Entry 6CI9 (X-ray diffraction, 1.90 A resolution); this record covers chains A and D of the 4 polymer chains in the assembly.

Chain A (and D):
Molecule: 3-oxoacyl-[acyl-carrier-protein] reductase
Organism: Mycobacterium smegmatis (strain ATCC 700084 / mc(2)155)
Notes: EC 1.1.1.100; chain D of this document is another copy of the same molecule, construct and numbering; everything in this record applies to it too
UniProt: A0QP46 (A0QP46_MYCS2); numbering as in UniProt (aligned over 1-257)
Amino-acid sequence (259 residues; numbered -1 to 257; the number before each row is that of its first residue; numbers below 1 keep their minus sign (Ser-1 is residue -1)):
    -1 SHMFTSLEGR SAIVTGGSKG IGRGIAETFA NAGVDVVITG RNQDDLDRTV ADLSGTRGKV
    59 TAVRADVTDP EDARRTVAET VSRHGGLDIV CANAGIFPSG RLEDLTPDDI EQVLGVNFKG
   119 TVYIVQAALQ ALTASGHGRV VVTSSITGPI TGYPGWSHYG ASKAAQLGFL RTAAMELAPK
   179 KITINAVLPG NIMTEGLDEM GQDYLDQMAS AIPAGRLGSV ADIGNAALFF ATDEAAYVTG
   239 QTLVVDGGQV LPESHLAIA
Unresolved in the structure: 255-257 (chain D: fully traced)
Differences from the reference sequence: expression tag (-1 to 0)
Residues lining bound ligands:
  - 1-aminopropan-2-one (F3V): Phe95, Ser143, Ile144, Thr145, Trp154, Tyr157, Gly188, Asn189, Leu195, Tyr202
  - NADP (NAP; NADP nicotinamide-adenine-dinucleotide phosphate): Gly14, Gly15, Ser16, Lys17, Gly18, Ile19, Gly20, Gly38, Arg39, Asn40, Asp43, Ala63, Asp64, Val65, Thr66, Asn91, Ala92, Gly93, Ile94, Phe95, Val114, Thr141, Ser142, Ser143, Tyr157, Lys161, Pro187, Gly188, Asn189, Ile190, Thr192, Glu193, Gly194, Leu195

Chain A / chain D interface:
Contacting residue pairs (72):
  Pro68(A) - Pro105(D)  hydrophobic
  Arg99(A) - Glu174(D)
  Leu100(A) - Gln124(D)  hydrogen bond (backbone-side chain)
  Leu100(A) - Leu127(D)  hydrophobic
  Leu100(A) - Ala171(D)  hydrophobic
  Leu100(A) - Glu174(D)  hydrogen bond (backbone-side chain)
  Leu100(A) - Leu175(D)  hydrophobic
  Glu101(A) - Leu127(D)
  Leu103(A) - Gln124(D)  hydrogen bond (backbone-side chain)
  Pro105(A) - Tyr121(D)
  Ile108(A) - Phe116(D)  hydrophobic
  Ile108(A) - Val120(D)  hydrophobic
  Ile108(A) - Tyr121(D)  hydrophobic
  Glu109(A) - Glu109(D)
  Glu109(A) - Lys117(D)  salt bridge
  Leu112(A) - Phe116(D)  hydrophobic
  Phe116(A) - Ile108(D)  hydrophobic
  Phe116(A) - Leu112(D)  hydrophobic
  Phe116(A) - Ala159(D)  hydrophobic
  Lys117(A) - Glu109(D)  salt bridge
  Val120(A) - Ile108(D)  hydrophobic
  Tyr121(A) - Pro105(D)
  Tyr121(A) - Ile108(D)  hydrophobic
  Val123(A) - Leu100(D)  hydrophobic
  Gln124(A) - Leu100(D)  hydrogen bond (side chain-backbone)
  Gln124(A) - Leu103(D)  hydrogen bond (side chain-backbone)
  Leu127(A) - Glu101(D)
  Gly146(A) - Gly166(D)
  Gly146(A) - Arg169(D)  hydrogen bond (backbone-side chain)
  Pro147(A) - Arg169(D)
  Ile148(A) - Arg169(D)
  Gly150(A) - Arg169(D)
  Gly150(A) - Thr170(D)
  Gly150(A) - Met173(D)
  Tyr151(A) - Thr170(D)  hydrogen bond (backbone-side chain)
  Pro152(A) - Thr170(D)
  Pro152(A) - Met173(D)
  Pro152(A) - Glu174(D)
  Gly153(A) - Glu174(D)  hydrogen bond (backbone-side chain)
  Ser155(A) - Phe167(D)
  Ser155(A) - Thr170(D)
  Gly158(A) - Gly166(D)
  Ala159(A) - Phe116(D)  hydrophobic
  Ala159(A) - Ala163(D)
  Ala159(A) - Gly166(D)
  Ala159(A) - Phe167(D)
  Ala162(A) - Ala162(D)
  Ala162(A) - Gly166(D)
  Ala163(A) - Ala159(D)
  Ala163(A) - Ala163(D)  hydrophobic
  Gly166(A) - Gly146(D)
  Gly166(A) - Gly158(D)
  Gly166(A) - Ala159(D)
  Phe167(A) - Leu100(D)  hydrophobic
  Phe167(A) - Ser155(D)
  Phe167(A) - Ala159(D)
  Arg169(A) - Gly146(D)  hydrogen bond (side chain-backbone)
  Arg169(A) - Pro147(D)  hydrogen bond (side chain-backbone)
  Arg169(A) - Ile148(D)
  Arg169(A) - Thr149(D)
  Arg169(A) - Gly150(D)
  Thr170(A) - Gly150(D)
  Thr170(A) - Tyr151(D)  hydrogen bond (side chain-backbone)
  Thr170(A) - Trp154(D)
  Thr170(A) - Ser155(D)
  Met173(A) - Gly150(D)
  Met173(A) - Tyr151(D)
  Glu174(A) - Arg99(D)  salt bridge
  Glu174(A) - Leu100(D)  hydrogen bond (side chain-backbone)
  Glu174(A) - Pro152(D)
  Glu174(A) - Gly153(D)  hydrogen bond (side chain-backbone)
  Leu175(A) - Leu100(D)  hydrophobic
Also at the interface, not in a pair above, chain A (40 interface residues in all): Gly98, Thr149, Trp154, Leu165, Ala171
Also at the interface, not in a pair above, chain D (40 interface residues in all): Pro68, Gly98, Val123, Leu165

Overview:
The chain A/chain D interface involves 40 residues from each chain; the contacts include 13 hydrogen bonds and
3 salt bridges. Among the polar pairs are Glu109(A)-Lys117(D), Glu174(A)-Arg99(D) and Leu100(A)-Gln124(D).
Bound to chain A: NADP and 1-aminopropan-2-one.
Chain A and chain D are both 3-oxoacyl-[acyl-carrier-protein] reductase (Mycobacterium smegmatis (strain ATCC
700084 / mc(2)155)); the structure, RMM microcompartment-associated aminopropanol dehydrogenase NADP +
aminoacetone holo-structure, was determined by X-ray diffraction.
